PDB entry 4U2X | X-ray diffraction, 3.15 A resolution | chains A and D

# Chain A
Molecule: Membrane-associated protein VP24
Organism: Zaire ebolavirus
Notes: fragment: eVP24
UniProtKB: Q05322 (VP24_EBOZM); numbering as in UniProt (aligned over 16-231)
Amino-acid sequence (216 residues; each row starts with the number of its first residue):
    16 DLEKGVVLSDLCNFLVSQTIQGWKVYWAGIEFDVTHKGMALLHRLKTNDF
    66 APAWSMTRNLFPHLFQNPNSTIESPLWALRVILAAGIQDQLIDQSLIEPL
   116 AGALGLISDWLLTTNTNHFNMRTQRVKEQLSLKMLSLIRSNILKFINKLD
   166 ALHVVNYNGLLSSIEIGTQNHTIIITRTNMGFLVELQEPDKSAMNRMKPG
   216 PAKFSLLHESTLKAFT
Swiss-Prot annotation at these positions:
  - natural variant: Thr50 (T50I: In strain: Isolate mouse-adapted), Met71 (M71I: In strain: Isolate guinea pig-adapted), Leu147 (L147P: In strain: Isolate guinea pig-adapted), Thr187 (T187I: In strain: Isolate guinea pig-adapted)
  - mutagenesis: Arg137 (R137A: More than 90% loss of interaction with host KPNA5), Val170 (V170A: Complete loss of interaction with NP), Asn171 (N171A: Complete loss of interaction with NP)
From the paper describing this entry:
  - mutagenesis - K142A: decreased binding to Importin subunit alpha-6 (chain D)
  - mutagenesis - F134A/M136A: abolished binding to Importin subunit alpha-6 (chain D)

# Chain D
Molecule: Importin subunit alpha-6
Organism: Homo sapiens
Notes: fragment: kpna5
UniProtKB: O15131 (IMA6_HUMAN); residues 332-506 here correspond to UniProt positions 329-503 (UniProt number = residue number - 3)
Amino-acid sequence (175 residues; each row starts with the number of its first residue):
   332 TQVILNCSALPCLLHLLSSPKESIRKEACWTVSNITAGNRAQIQAVIDAN
   382 IFPVLIEILQKAEFRTRKEAAWAITNATSGGTPEQIRYLVALGCIKPLCD
   432 LLTVMDSKIVQVALNGLENILRLGEQESKQNGIGINPYCALIEEAYGLDK
   482 IEFLQSHENQEIYQKAFDLIEHYFG
Disordered / not traced: 332-334, 462-463
From the paper describing this entry:
  - specificity-determining residues: Tyr477 (by similarity / conservation)
  - mutagenesis - T434A, E474A, Y477A, F484A: decreased binding to PY-STAT1

# How chain A and chain D interact
Contacting residue pairs - 42 pairs, chain A then chain D:
  Glu113(A) - Tyr477(D)  hydrogen bond
  Gly117(A) - Tyr477(D)
  Leu121(A) - Tyr477(D)  hydrophobic
  Leu121(A) - Asp480(D)
  Leu121(A) - Phe484(D)
  Asp124(A) - Thr434(D)
  Asp124(A) - Lys481(D)  salt bridge
  Trp125(A) - Phe484(D)  hydrophobic
  Thr129(A) - Phe484(D)
  Thr131(A) - Ser487(D)
  Phe134(A) - Asp480(D)
  Phe134(A) - Phe484(D)  hydrophobic
  Asn135(A) - Asp480(D)
  Asn135(A) - Glu483(D)  hydrogen bond
  Met136(A) - Asp480(D)
  Arg137(A) - Glu474(D)
  Arg137(A) - Leu479(D)
  Arg137(A) - Asp480(D)  hydrogen bond (backbone-side chain)
  Arg137(A) - Glu483(D)
  Arg137(A) - Ile501(D)
  Thr138(A) - Glu474(D)
  Thr138(A) - Tyr477(D)
  Thr138(A) - Asp480(D)  hydrogen bond
  Gln139(A) - Glu474(D)  hydrogen bond (backbone-side chain)
  Arg140(A) - Glu475(D)  hydrogen bond (side chain-backbone)
  Arg140(A) - Tyr477(D)  hydrogen bond
  Val141(A) - Tyr477(D)  hydrophobic
  Gln184(A) - Gln391(D)  hydrogen bond (side chain-backbone)
  Gln184(A) - Arg398(D)  hydrogen bond (backbone-side chain)
  Gln184(A) - Asp431(D)
  Asn185(A) - Arg398(D)  hydrogen bond
  Asn185(A) - Asp431(D)  hydrogen bond (side chain-backbone)
  Asn185(A) - Thr434(D)  hydrogen bond
  Asn185(A) - Val435(D)
  His186(A) - Thr434(D)  hydrogen bond (side chain-backbone)
  Leu201(A) - Met436(D)
  Gln202(A) - Met436(D)
  Glu203(A) - Phe395(D)
  Glu203(A) - Met436(D)
  Pro204(A) - Phe395(D)  hydrophobic
  Asp205(A) - Arg396(D)
  Lys218(A) - Met436(D)
Other interface residues (no listed pair), chain A (28 interface residues in all): Thr128, Asn130, Asn210, Pro216
Other interface residues (no listed pair), chain D (23 interface residues in all): Leu390, Asp437, Glu489, Phe505, Gly506
The authors on this interface:
  - hot spots on chain A (mutagenesis) - R137A: decreased binding to Importin subunit alpha-6 (chain D)
  - hot spots on chain A (mutagenesis) - R137A/T138A/Q139A, R137A/T138A/Q184A/N185A/H186A, L201A/E203A/P204A/D205A/S207A: abolished binding to Importin subunit alpha-6 (chain D)
  - hot spots on chain D (mutagenesis) - R398A, Y477G: decreased binding to Membrane-associated protein VP24 (chain A)
  - hot spots on chain D (mutagenesis) - R396A/R398A, D431A/T434A/M436A, Y477G/D480A/F484A/S487A: abolished binding to Membrane-associated protein VP24 (chain A)

# Overview
28 residues of chain A face 23 of chain D across their interface; the contacts include 13 hydrogen bonds and 1
salt bridge. Polar contacts include Asp124(A)-Lys481(D), Glu113(A)-Tyr477(D) and Asn135(A)-Glu483(D). From the
paper: F134A/M136A, R137A/T138A/Q139A and R137A/T138A/Q184A/N185A/H186A of chain A, among others, abolish
binding to Importin subunit alpha-6 (chain D); the specificity determinant Tyr477(D); 15 substitutions were
tested in all.
Here chain A is Membrane-associated protein VP24 (Zaire ebolavirus) and chain D is Importin subunit alpha-6
(Homo sapiens). Entry 4U2X (Ebola virus VP24 in complex with Karyopherin alpha 5 C-terminus) was determined by
X-ray diffraction.
